PDB entry 8YQT | electron microscopy, 2.56 A resolution | chains B and G of the 9 polymer chains in the assembly

== Chain B ==
Protein: DNA-directed RNA polymerase subunit beta
Source organism: African swine fever virus
Notes: EC 2.7.7.6
Reference sequence: A0A2X0RU95 (A0A2X0RU95_ASF); residues 1-1242 here = UniProt positions 1-1242
Chain sequence (1242 residues; row label = number of the first residue in the row):
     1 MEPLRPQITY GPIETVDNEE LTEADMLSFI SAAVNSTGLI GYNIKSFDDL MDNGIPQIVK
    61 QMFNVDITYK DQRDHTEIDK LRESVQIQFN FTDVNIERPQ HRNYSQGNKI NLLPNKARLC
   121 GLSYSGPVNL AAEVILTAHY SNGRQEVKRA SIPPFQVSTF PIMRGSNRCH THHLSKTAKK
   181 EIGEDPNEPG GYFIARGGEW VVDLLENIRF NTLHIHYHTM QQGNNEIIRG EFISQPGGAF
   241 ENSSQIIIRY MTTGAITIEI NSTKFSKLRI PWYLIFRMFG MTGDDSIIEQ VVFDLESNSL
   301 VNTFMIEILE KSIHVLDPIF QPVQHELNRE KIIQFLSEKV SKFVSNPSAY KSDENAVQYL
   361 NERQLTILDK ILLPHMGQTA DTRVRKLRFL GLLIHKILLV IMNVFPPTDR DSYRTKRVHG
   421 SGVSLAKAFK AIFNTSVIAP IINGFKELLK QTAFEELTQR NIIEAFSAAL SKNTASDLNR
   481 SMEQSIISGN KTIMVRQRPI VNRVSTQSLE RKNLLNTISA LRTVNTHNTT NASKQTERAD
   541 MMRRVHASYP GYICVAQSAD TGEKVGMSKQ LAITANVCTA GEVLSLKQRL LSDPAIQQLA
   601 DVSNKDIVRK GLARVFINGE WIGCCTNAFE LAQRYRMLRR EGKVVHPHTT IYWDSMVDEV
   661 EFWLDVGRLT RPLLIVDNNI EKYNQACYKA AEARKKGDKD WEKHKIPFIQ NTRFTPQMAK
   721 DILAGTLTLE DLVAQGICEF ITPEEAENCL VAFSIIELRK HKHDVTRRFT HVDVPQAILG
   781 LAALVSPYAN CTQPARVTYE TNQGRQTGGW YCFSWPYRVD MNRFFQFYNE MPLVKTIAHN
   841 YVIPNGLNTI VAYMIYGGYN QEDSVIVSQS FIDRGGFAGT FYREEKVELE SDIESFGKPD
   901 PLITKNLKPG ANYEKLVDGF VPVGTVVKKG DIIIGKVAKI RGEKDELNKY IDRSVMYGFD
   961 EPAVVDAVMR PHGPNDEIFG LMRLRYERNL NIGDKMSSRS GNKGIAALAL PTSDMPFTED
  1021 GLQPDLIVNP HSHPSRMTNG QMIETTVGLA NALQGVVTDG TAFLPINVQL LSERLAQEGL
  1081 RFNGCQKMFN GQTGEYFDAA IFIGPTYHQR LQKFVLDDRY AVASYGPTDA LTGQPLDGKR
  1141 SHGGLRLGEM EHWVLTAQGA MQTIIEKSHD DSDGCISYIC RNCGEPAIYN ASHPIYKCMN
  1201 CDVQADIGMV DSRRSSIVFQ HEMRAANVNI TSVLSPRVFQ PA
Not modelled in the structure: 1-3, 219-224, 490-503, 528-534, 941-948
Bound ions: Zn2+: C1180, C1183, C1198, C1201

== Chain G ==
Protein: C122R
Source organism: African swine fever virus
Reference sequence: A0A0A1DYD1 (A0A0A1DYD1_ASF); residues 1-105 here = UniProt positions 1-105
Chain sequence (105 residues; row label = number of the first residue in the row):
     1 MKICKACSSC MVRTYVDGNI IFRCSCGESV QGDSQNLLVS SKVYHTGEME DKYKIFIKNA
    61 PFDPTNCQIK KDCPNCHLDY LTQICIGSQK IIILVCRCGY MSNRG
Bound ions: Zn2+: C73, C76, C96, C98

== Chain B / chain G interface ==
Pairs across the interface (62; chain B residue first):
  G283(B) - S8(G)
  D284(B) - S8(G)  hydrogen bond (backbone-backbone)
  D284(B) - S9(G)
  D284(B) - C10(G)  hydrogen bond (side chain-backbone)
  D285(B) - I3(G)
  D285(B) - S8(G)  hydrogen bond (backbone-backbone)
  I288(B) - M1(G)  hydrophobic
  L295(B) - M1(G)  hydrophobic
  L300(B) - V43(G)  hydrophobic
  L300(B) - D51(G)
  I306(B) - M1(G)  hydrophobic
  E307(B) - S40(G)  hydrogen bond
  E307(B) - S41(G)
  E310(B) - C10(G)
  H314(B) - C10(G)  hydrogen bond (side chain-backbone)
  H314(B) - V12(G)
  H325(B) - S25(G)
  M402(B) - T46(G)  hydrogen bond (backbone-side chain)
  N403(B) - T46(G)  hydrogen bond (backbone-side chain)
  N403(B) - G47(G)  hydrogen bond (backbone-backbone)
  V404(B) - T46(G)
  V404(B) - M49(G)  hydrophobic
  V404(B) - K52(G)  hydrogen bond (backbone-side chain)
  F629(B) - F62(G)
  F629(B) - R97(G)
  W653(B) - N59(G)
  W653(B) - D63(G)
  S655(B) - I55(G)
  S655(B) - F56(G)
  S655(B) - N59(G)  hydrogen bond (backbone-side chain)
  S655(B) - D63(G)
  M656(B) - K52(G)
  M656(B) - Y53(G)  hydrophobic
  M656(B) - I55(G)
  M656(B) - F56(G)  hydrophobic
  D658(B) - I55(G)
  D658(B) - K58(G)  salt bridge
  D658(B) - N59(G)  hydrogen bond
  I680(B) - Y80(G)
  Y683(B) - D79(G)  hydrogen bond
  Y683(B) - Y80(G)  hydrophobic
  N684(B) - L78(G)
  N684(B) - Y80(G)  hydrogen bond
  C687(B) - L78(G)  hydrophobic
  C687(B) - D79(G)  hydrogen bond
  Y688(B) - C76(G)
  Y688(B) - L78(G)  hydrophobic
  A691(B) - H77(G)
  R694(B) - H77(G)
  K695(B) - H77(G)
  E747(B) - T65(G)
  N748(B) - P64(G)
  N748(B) - T65(G)
  C749(B) - T65(G)
  L750(B) - P64(G)
  V765(B) - K70(G)
  V765(B) - Y80(G)  hydrophobic
  T766(B) - Q68(G)
  T766(B) - K70(G)
  R768(B) - Q68(G)
  R768(B) - Y80(G)
  T770(B) - P64(G)
Interface residues without a listed pair, chain B (40 interface residues in all): V301, I313, L327, F405, V657
Interface residues without a listed pair, chain G (37 interface residues in all): C7, M11, R13, V39, I69

== In short ==
The interface between chain B and chain G involves 40 residues on one side and 37 on the other, with 14
hydrogen bonds and 1 salt bridge. Among the polar pairs are D658(B)-K58(G), D284(B)-C10(G) and E307(B)-S40(G).
Here chain B is DNA-directed RNA polymerase subunit beta and chain G is C122R, both from African swine fever
virus. Entry 8YQT (African swine fever virus RNA Polymerase-M1249L complex2) was determined by electron
microscopy together with 8YQU, 8YQV, 8YQW, 8YQX, 8YQY and 8YQZ from the same study.
